Entry 2VF7 (X-ray diffraction, 2.30 A resolution); this record covers chains A and B.

== Chain A (and B) ==
Molecule: Excinuclease abc, subunit A.
Source organism: Deinococcus radiodurans
Notes: chain B of this document is another copy of the same molecule, construct and numbering; everything in this record applies to it too
Reference sequence: Q9RYW8 (Q9RYW8_DEIRA); residues 1-842 here correspond to UniProt positions 81-922 (UniProt number = residue number + 80)
Amino-acid sequence (842 residues; each row starts with the number of its first residue):
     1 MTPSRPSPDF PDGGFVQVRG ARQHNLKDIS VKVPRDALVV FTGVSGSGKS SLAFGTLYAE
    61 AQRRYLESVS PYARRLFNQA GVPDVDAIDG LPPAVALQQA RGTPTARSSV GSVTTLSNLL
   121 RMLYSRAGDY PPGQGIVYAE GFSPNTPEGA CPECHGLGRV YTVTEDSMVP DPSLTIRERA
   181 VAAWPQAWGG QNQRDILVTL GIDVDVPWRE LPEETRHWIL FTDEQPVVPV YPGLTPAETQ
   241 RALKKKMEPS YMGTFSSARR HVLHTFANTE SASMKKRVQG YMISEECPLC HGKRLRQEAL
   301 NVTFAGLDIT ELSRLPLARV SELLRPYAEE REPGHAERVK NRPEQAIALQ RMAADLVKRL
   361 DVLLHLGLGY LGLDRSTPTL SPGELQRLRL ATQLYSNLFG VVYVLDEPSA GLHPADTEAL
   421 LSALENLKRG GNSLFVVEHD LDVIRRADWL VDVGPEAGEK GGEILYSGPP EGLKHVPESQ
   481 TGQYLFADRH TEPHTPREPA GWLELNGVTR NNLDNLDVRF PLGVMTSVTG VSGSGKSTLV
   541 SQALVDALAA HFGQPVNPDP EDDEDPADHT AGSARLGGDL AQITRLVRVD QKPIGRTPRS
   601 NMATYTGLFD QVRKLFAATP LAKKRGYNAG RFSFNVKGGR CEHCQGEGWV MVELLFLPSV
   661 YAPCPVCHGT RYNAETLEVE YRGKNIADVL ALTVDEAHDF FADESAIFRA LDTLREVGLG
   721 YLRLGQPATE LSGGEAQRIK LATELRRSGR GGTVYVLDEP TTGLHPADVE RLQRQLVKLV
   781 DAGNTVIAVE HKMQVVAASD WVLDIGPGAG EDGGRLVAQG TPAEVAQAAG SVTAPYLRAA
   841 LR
Not modelled in the structure: 1-10, 555-571 (chain B: 1-7, 555-571, 653-657)
Differences from the reference sequence: engineered mutation Arg-746 (Gln826 in Q9RYW8)
Bound ions: Zn2+ site 1: Cys-151, Cys-154, Cys-287, Cys-290; Zn2+ site 2: Cys-641, Cys-644, Cys-664, Cys-667
Ligand contacts:
  - ADP (adenosine-5'-diphosphate), molecule 1: His-24, Asn-25, Val-44, Ser-45, Gly-46, Ser-47, Gly-48, Lys-49, Ser-50, Ser-51, Arg-101, Tyr-721, Leu-722, Gln-726, Glu-730
  - ADP, molecule 2: Tyr-370, Leu-371, Arg-375, Thr-379, Glu-384, Asn-511, Asn-512, Val-531, Ser-532, Gly-533, Ser-534, Gly-535, Lys-536, Ser-537, Thr-538, Gln-542, Gly-810
From the paper describing this entry:
  - binding site for ADP: Lys-49, Lys-536
  - mutagenesis - K49A, K49A/K536A, K536A: decreased catalytic activity on ATP
  - conformationally variable residues (side-chain flip): Gln-99
  - self-association interface (contacts with another copy of this molecule): Gln-99
  - mutagenesis - R260E/H261E, K275E/R277E: decreased binding to DNA
  - mutagenesis - K244E/K245E/K246E: decreased binding to dsDNA

== Chain A / chain B interface ==
Pairs across the interface - 48 pairs, chain A then chain B:
  Arg-35(A) with Phe-399(B)
  Gln-62(A) with Tyr-65(B); Val-69(B)
  Arg-64(A) with Asn-397(B), hydrogen bond (side chain-backbone)
  Tyr-65(A) with Tyr-65(B), hydrophobic; Pro-93(B), hydrophobic; Ala-94(B), hydrogen bond (side chain-backbone)
  Ser-68(A) with Val-95(B); Arg-389(B); Gln-393(B); Leu-398(B)
  Arg-75(A) with Ser-112(B); Val-113(B); Thr-115(B)
  Gly-90(A) with Phe-399(B)
  Leu-91(A) with Phe-399(B)
  Pro-92(A) with Phe-399(B)
  Pro-93(A) with Pro-93(B), hydrophobic; Phe-399(B); Val-401(B), hydrophobic
  Ala-94(A) with Tyr-65(B), hydrogen bond (backbone-side chain)
  Val-95(A) with Ser-68(B)
  Gln-99(A) with Tyr-72(B), hydrogen bond
  Ser-108(A) with Tyr-72(B)
  Ser-112(A) with Arg-75(B), hydrogen bond (backbone-side chain)
  Val-113(A) with Arg-75(B), hydrogen bond (backbone-side chain)
  Thr-115(A) with Arg-75(B), hydrogen bond
  Lys-246(A) with Glu-248(B), salt bridge; Pro-249(B); Ser-250(B); Met-252(B)
  Glu-248(A) with Val-227(B); Thr-254(B)
  Arg-389(A) with Ser-68(B), hydrogen bond (side chain-backbone); Pro-71(B)
  Gln-393(A) with Ser-68(B), hydrogen bond
  Ser-396(A) with Arg-64(B)
  Asn-397(A) with Arg-64(B), hydrogen bond; Ile-88(B); Asp-89(B)
  Leu-398(A) with Arg-64(B)
  Phe-399(A) with Arg-35(B); Gly-90(B); Leu-91(B); Pro-92(B); Pro-93(B)
  Val-401(A) with Pro-93(B), hydrophobic
  Leu-657(A) with Ser-70(B)
Also at the interface, not in a pair above, chain A (34 interface residues in all): Val-69, Ser-70, Pro-71, Tyr-72, Ala-106, Gly-400, Pro-658
Also at the interface, not in a pair above, chain B (38 interface residues in all): Gln-62, Ser-108, Asn-145, Tyr-251, Gly-400, Pro-658

== In short ==
The interface between chain A and chain B involves 34 residues on one side and 38 on the other; the contacts
include 10 hydrogen bonds and 1 salt bridge. Polar pairs include Lys-246(A)/Glu-248(B), Arg-64(A)/Asn-397(B)
and Tyr-65(A)/Ala-94(B). From the paper: a binding site for ADP at Lys-49(A) and Lys-536(A); K49A, K49A/K536A
and K536A of chain A reduce catalytic activity on ATP; 6 substitutions were tested in all.
Chain A and chain B are both Excinuclease abc, subunit A. (Deinococcus radiodurans); the structure, Crystal
structure of UvrA2 from Deinococcus radiodurans, was determined by X-ray diffraction together with 2VF8 from
the same study.
